PDB entry 3ILU | X-ray diffraction, 2.00 A resolution | chains B and E

[Chain B (and E)]
Molecule: Glutamate receptor 2
From: Rattus norvegicus
Notes: fragment: S1S2 binding domain; chain E of this document is another copy of the same molecule, construct and numbering; everything in this record applies to it too
Reference sequence: P19491 (GRIA2_RAT); the construct has insertions or renumbered stretches relative to UniProt, so the offset changes along the chain: 4-117 = UniProt 414-527; 120-261 = UniProt 653-794
Sequence (258 residues; numbered 4 to 261; the number before each row is that of its first residue):
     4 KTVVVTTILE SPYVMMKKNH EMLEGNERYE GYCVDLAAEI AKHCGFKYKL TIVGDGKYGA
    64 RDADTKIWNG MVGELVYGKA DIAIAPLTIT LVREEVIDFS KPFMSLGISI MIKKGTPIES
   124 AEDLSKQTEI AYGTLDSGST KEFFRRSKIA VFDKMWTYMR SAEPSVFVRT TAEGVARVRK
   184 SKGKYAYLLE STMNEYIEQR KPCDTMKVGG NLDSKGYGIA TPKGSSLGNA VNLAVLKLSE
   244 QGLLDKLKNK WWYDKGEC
Differences from the reference sequence: linker (118-119); engineered mutation Ser242 (Asn775 in P19491)
Cystine bridges: Cys206-Cys261
Metal / ion sites: Zn2+: Glu42 (shared with 1 residue of chain H)
Small-molecule neighbours:
  - glutamic acid (GLU): Tyr61, Pro89, Leu90, Thr91, Arg96, Leu138, Gly141, Ser142, Thr143, Leu192, Glu193, Tyr220
  - HFZ (6-(trifluoromethyl)-3,4-dihydro-2H-1,2,4-benzothiadiazine-7-sulfonamide 1,1-dioxide): Ile92, Lys104, Pro105, Phe106, Met107, Ser108, Ser217, Lys218, Gly219, Leu239, Ser242
Swiss-Prot annotation at these positions:
  - binding site (L-glutamate): Pro89, Thr91, Arg96, Ser142, Thr143, Glu193
  - site: Arg64 (Interaction with the cone snail toxin Con-ikot-ikot), Ile121 (Crucial to convey clamshell closure to channel opening), Arg148 (Interaction with the cone snail toxin Con-ikot-ikot), Lys240 (Interaction with the cone snail toxin Con-ikot-ikot)
  - modified residue (Phosphoserine): Ser150, Ser184

[How chain B and chain E interact]
Residue-residue contacts (21; chain B residue first):
  Thr93(B) with Glu243(E)
  Leu94(B) with Lys240(E); Glu243(E), hydrogen bond (backbone-side chain)
  Glu97(B) with Lys104(E), salt bridge; Asn235(E), hydrogen bond; Leu236(E); Leu239(E)
  Phe102(B) with Lys104(E), hydrogen bond (backbone-side chain)
  Ser103(B) with Lys104(E)
  Lys104(B) with Glu97(E), salt bridge; Phe102(E), hydrogen bond (side chain-backbone); Ser103(E)
  Pro105(B) with Pro105(E)
  Asn235(B) with Glu97(E), hydrogen bond
  Leu236(B) with Leu94(E)
  Leu239(B) with Ile92(E), hydrophobic; Glu97(E)
  Lys240(B) with Leu94(E)
  Ser242(B) with Ser217(E)
  Glu243(B) with Thr93(E); Leu94(E), hydrogen bond (side chain-backbone)
Other interface residues (no listed pair), chain B (18 interface residues in all): Ile92, Ile152, Asp216, Ser217, Gln244
Other interface residues (no listed pair), chain E (18 interface residues in all): Ile152, Ser242, Gln244, Asp248

[In short]
The chain B/chain E interface involves 18 residues from each chain, with 6 hydrogen bonds and 2 salt bridges.
Among the polar pairs are Glu97(B)-Lys104(E), Leu94(B)-Glu243(E) and Glu97(B)-Asn235(E). Chain B binds
glutamic acid and compound HFZ. UniProt lists 6 L-glutamate-binding residues on chain B.
Chain B and chain E are both Glutamate receptor 2 (Rattus norvegicus); the structure, Crystal structure of the
AMPA subunit GluR2 bound to the allosteric modulator, hydroflumethiazide, was determined by X-ray diffraction
together with 3IJO, 3IJX, 3IK6, 3IL1 and 3ILT from the same study.
